Entry 1KD1 (X-ray diffraction, 3.00 A resolution); this record covers chains A and M of the 30 polymer chains in the assembly.

Chain A:
Molecule: 23S RRNA
Source organism: Haloarcula marismortui
Sequence (2922 nucleotides; numbered 2 to 2923; the number before each row is that of its first residue):
     2 UUGGCUACUAUGCCAGCUGGUGGAUUGCUCGGCUCAGGCGCUGAUGAAGG
    52 ACGUGCCAAGCUGCGAUAAGCCAUGGGGAGCCGCACGGAGGCGAAGAACC
   102 AUGGAUUUCCGAAUGAGAAUCUCUCUAACAAUUGCUUCGCGCAAUGAGGA
   152 ACCCCGAGAACUGAAACAUCUCAGUAUCGGGAGGAACAGAAAACGCAAUG
   202 UGAUGUCGUUAGUAACCGCGAGUGAACGCGAUACAGCCCAAACCGAAGCC
   252 CUCACGGGCAAUGUGGUGUCAGGGCUACCUCUCAUCAGCCGACCGUCUCG
   302 ACGAAGUCUCUUGGAACAGAGCGUGAUACAGGGUGACAACCCCGUACUCG
   352 AGACCAGUACGACGUGCGGUAGUGCCAGAGUAGCGGGGGUUGGAUAUCCC
   402 UCGCGAAUAACGCAGGCAUCGACUGCGAAGGCUAAACACAACCUGAGACC
   452 GAUAGUGAACAAGUAGUGUGAACGAACGCUGCAAAGUACCCUCAGAAGGG
   502 AGGCGAAAUAGAGCAUGAAAUCAGUUGGCGAUCGAGCGACAGGGCAUACA
   552 AGGUCCCUCGACGAAUGACCGACGCGCGAGCGUCCAGUAAGACUCACGGG
   602 AAGCCGAUGUUCUGUCGUACGUUUUGAAAAACGAGCCAGGGAGUGUGUCU
   652 GCAUGGCAAGUCUAACCGGAGUAUCCGGGGAGGCACAGGGAAACCGACAU
   702 GGCCGCAGGGCUUUGCCCGAGGGCCGCCGUCUUCAAGGGCGGGGAGCCAU
   752 GUGGACACGACCCGAAUCCGGACGAUCUACGCAUGGACAAGAUGAAGCGU
   802 GCCGAAAGGCACGUGGAAGUCUGUUAGAGUUGGUGUCCUACAAUACCCUC
   852 UCGUGAUCUAUGUGUAGGGGUGAAAGGCCCAUCGAGUCCGGCAACAGCUG
   902 GUUCCAAUCGAAACAUGUCGAAGCAUGACCUCCGCCGAGGUAGUCUGUGA
   952 GGUAGAGCGACCGAUUGGUGUGUCCGCCUCCGAGAGGAGUCGGCACACCU
  1002 GUCAAACUCCAAACUUACAGACGCCGUUUGACGCGGGGAUUCCGGUGCGC
  1052 GGGGUAAGCCUGUGUACCAGGAGGGGAACAACCCAGAGAUAGGUUAAGGU
  1102 CCCCAAGUGUGGAUUAAGUGUAAUCCUCUGAAGGUGGUCUCGAGCCCUAG
  1152 ACAGCCGGGAGGUGAGCUUAGAAGCAGCUACCCUCUAAGAAAAGCGUAAC
  1202 AGCUUACCGGCCGAGGUUUGAGGCGCCCAAAAUGAUCGGGACUCAAAUCC
  1252 ACCACCGAGACCUGUCCGUACCACUCAUACUGGUAAUCGAGUAGAUUGGC
  1302 GCUCUAAUUGGAUGGAAGUAGGGGUGAAAACUCCUAUGGACCGAUUAGUG
  1352 ACGAAAAUCCUGGCCAUAGUAGCAGCGAUAGUCGGGUGAGAACCCCGACG
  1402 GCCUAAUGGAUAAGGGUUCCUCAGCACUGCUGAUCAGCUGAGGGUUAGCC
  1452 GGUCCUAAGUCAUACCGCAACUCGACUAUGACGAAAUGGGAAACGGGUUA
  1502 AUAUUCCCGUGCCACUAUGCAGUGAAAGUUGACGCCCUGGGGUCGAUCAC
  1552 GCUGGGCAUUCGCCCAGUCGAACCGUCCAACUCCGUGGAAGCCGUAAUGG
  1602 CAGGAAGCGGACGAACGGCGGCAUAGGGAAACGUGAUUCAACCUGGGGCC
  1652 CAUGAAAAGACGAGCAUAGUGUCCGUACCGAGAACCGACACAGGUGUCCA
  1702 UGGCGGCGAAAGCCAAGGCCUGUCGGGAGCAACCAACGUUAGGGAAUUCG
  1752 GCAAGUUAGUCCCGUACCUUCGGAAGAAGGGAUGCCUGCUCCGGAACGGA
  1802 GCAGGUCGCAGUGACUCGGAAGCUCGGACUGUCUAGUAACAACAUAGGUG
  1852 ACCGCAAAUCCGCAAGGACUCGUACGGUCACUGAAUCCUGCCCAGUGCAG
  1902 GUAUCUGAACACCUCGUACAAGAGGACGAAGGACCUGUCAACGGCGGGGG
  1952 UAACUAUGACCCUCUUAAGGUAGCGUAGUACCUUGCCGCAUCAGUAGCGG
  2002 CUUGCAUGAAUGGAUUAACCAGAGCUUCACUGUCCCAACGUUGGGCCCGG
  2052 UGAACUGUACAUUCCAGUGCGGAGUCUGGAGACACCCAGGGGGAAGCGAA
  2102 GACCCUAUGGAGCUUUACUGCAGGCUGUCGCUGAGACGUGGUCGCCGAUG
  2152 UGCAGCAUAGGUAGGAGACACUACACAGGUACCCGCGCUAGCGGGCCACC
  2202 GAGUCAACAGUGAAAUACUACCCGUCGGUGACUGCGACUCUCACUCCGGG
  2252 AGGAGGACACCGAUAGCCGGGCAGUUUGACUGGGGCGGUACGCGCUCGAA
  2302 AAGAUAUCGAGCGCGCCCUAUGGCUAUCUCAGCCGGGACAGAGACCCGGC
  2352 GAAGAGUGCAAGAGCAAAAGAUAGCUUGACAGUGUUCUUCCCAACGAGGA
  2402 ACGCUGACGCGAAAGCGUGGUCUAGCGAACCAAUUAGCCUGCUUGAUGCG
  2452 GGCAAUUGAUGACAGAAAAGCUACCCUAGGGAUAACAGAGUCGUCACUCG
  2502 CAAGAGCACAUAUCGACCGAGUGGCUUGCUACCUCGAUGUCGGUUCCCUC
  2552 CAUCCUGCCCGUGCAGAAGCGGGCAAGGGUGAGGUUGUUCGCCUAUUAAA
  2602 GGAGGUCGUGAGCUGGGUUUAGACCGUCGUGAGACAGGUCGGCUGCUAUC
  2652 UACUGGGUGUGUAAUGGUGUCUGACAAGAACGACCGUAUAGUACGAGAGG
  2702 AACUACGGUUGGUGGCCACUGGUGUACCGGUUGUUCGAGAGAGCACGUGC
  2752 CGGGUAGCCACGCCACACGGGGUAAGAGCUGAACGCAUCUAAGCUCGAAA
  2802 CCCACUUGGAAAAGAGACACCGCCGAGGUCCCGCGUACAAGACGCGGUCG
  2852 AUAGACUCGGGGUGUGCGCGUCGAGGUAACGAGACGUUAAGCCCACGAGC
  2902 ACUAACAGACCAAAGCCAUCAU
Not modelled in the structure: 2-9, 126-127, 715, 971-998, 1560, 1952-1963, 2137-2236, 2339-2343, 2665-2666, 2915-2923
Differences from the reference sequence: conflict C560 (U3155 in 3377779)
Covalent attachments: spiramycin i (SPR) linked to A2103
Bound ions: Mg2+ site 1 near G28 (its only coordinating residue here); Na+ site 1: C40, G41; Na+ site 2: G56, A59, G61; Na+ site 3 near U108 (its only coordinating residue here); Mg2+ site 2 near U115 (its only coordinating residue here); Na+ site 4: C141, G142; Na+ site 5 near U146 (its only coordinating residue here); Mg2+ site 3: C162, U2276; K+ site 1: C162, U163, U172; Mg2+ site 4: A165, A167, C168; Na+ site 6: A165, A166; Mg2+ site 5: A166, G219; 61 more Na+ sites not listed; 99 more Mg2+ sites not listed; 1 more K+ sites not listed
Residues lining bound ligands: spiramycin i (SPR): C839, G2099, A2100, G2102, A2538, G2540, G2646

Chain M:
Protein: Ribosomal protein L15
Source organism: Haloarcula marismortui
Reference sequence: P12737 (RL15_HALMA); residues 1-164 here = UniProt positions 1-164
Amino-acid sequence (164 residues; numbered 1 to 164; the number before each row is that of its first residue):
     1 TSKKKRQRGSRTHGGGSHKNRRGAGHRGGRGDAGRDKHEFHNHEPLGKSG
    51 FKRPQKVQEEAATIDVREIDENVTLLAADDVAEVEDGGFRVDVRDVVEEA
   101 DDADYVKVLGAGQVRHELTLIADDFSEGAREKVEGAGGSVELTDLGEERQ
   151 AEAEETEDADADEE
Not modelled in the structure: 84-88, 151-164
Bound ions: Na+ site 1: Gly-14 (shared with A1296(A) of chain A); Na+ site 2: Ala-33, Glu-39; Na+ site 3: Asp-36 (shared with G2466(A) of chain A)

Chain A / chain M interface:
Pairs across the interface - 174 pairs, chain A then chain M:
  G164(A) with Arg-30(M), phosphate contact
  A165(A) with Gly-29(M), phosphate contact; Arg-30(M), hydrogen bond to the phosphate; Ala-33(M), phosphate contact
  A166(A) with Gly-25(M), base contact; Gly-28(M), base contact; Gly-29(M), base contact; Ala-33(M), sugar contact; Gly-34(M), hydrogen bond to the phosphate; His-38(M), base contact
  G196(A) with Lys-56(M), hydrogen bond to the sugar
  C197(A) with Lys-56(M), phosphate contact
  U214(A) with Gln-55(M), sugar contact
  A215(A) with Lys-52(M), salt bridge to the phosphate; Gln-55(M), hydrogen bond to the sugar
  A216(A) with Lys-52(M), salt bridge to the phosphate
  C220(A) with Lys-48(M), sugar contact
  G221(A) with Arg-35(M), phosphate contact; Leu-46(M), phosphate contact; Gly-47(M), hydrogen bond to the phosphate
  A222(A) with Asp-32(M), hydrogen bond to the phosphate; Arg-35(M), salt bridge to the phosphate
  G223(A) with Gly-31(M), phosphate contact; Asp-32(M), hydrogen bond to the phosphate
  G416(A) with Lys-56(M), phosphate contact
  G417(A) with Lys-56(M), salt bridge to the phosphate
  U623(A) with Arg-11(M), hydrogen bond to the phosphate
  U624(A) with His-18(M), salt bridge to the phosphate; Lys-19(M), hydrogen bond to the phosphate
  U625(A) with Lys-19(M), salt bridge to the phosphate
  G644(A) with Lys-4(M), sugar contact; Arg-8(M), salt bridge to the phosphate; Thr-12(M), base contact; His-13(M), hydrogen bond to the base; Arg-21(M), hydrogen bond to the base
  U645(A) with Lys-4(M), salt bridge to the phosphate
  C687(A) with Glu-99(M), base contact
  A688(A) with Asp-65(M), hydrogen bond to the base; Arg-67(M), salt bridge to the phosphate; Leu-109(M), base contact; Ala-111(M), base contact
  A692(A) with Gly-50(M), sugar contact; Phe-51(M), hydrogen bond to the sugar
  A693(A) with Phe-51(M), sugar contact; Arg-53(M), phosphate contact
  A694(A) with Arg-53(M), salt bridge to the phosphate
  G697(A) with Thr-63(M), base contact; Lys-107(M), salt bridge to the phosphate; Leu-109(M), base contact; Ser-126(M), phosphate contact; Glu-127(M), hydrogen bond to the phosphate
  A698(A) with Leu-109(M), phosphate contact; Gly-110(M), hydrogen bond to the phosphate; Ala-111(M), sugar contact; Ser-126(M), hydrogen bond to the phosphate; Gly-128(M), phosphate contact
  C699(A) with Gly-110(M), phosphate contact; Ala-111(M), phosphate contact; Gly-112(M), hydrogen bond to the phosphate; Lys-132(M), salt bridge to the phosphate
  A700(A) with Asp-70(M), hydrogen bond to the base; Glu-71(M), base contact; Gly-112(M), phosphate contact; Gln-113(M), hydrogen bond to the base; Val-114(M), base contact; Arg-115(M), base contact
  U701(A) with Gln-113(M), hydrogen bond to the phosphate; Arg-115(M), salt bridge to the phosphate
  G745(A) with Arg-67(M), base contact; Glu-71(M), hydrogen bond to the base
  U753(A) with Ser-2(M), phosphate contact
  G754(A) with Lys-3(M), hydrogen bond to the phosphate; Lys-4(M), salt bridge to the phosphate
  G755(A) with Lys-3(M), salt bridge to the phosphate
  C757(A) with Arg-27(M), phosphate contact; Gly-31(M), hydrogen bond to the phosphate
  A758(A) with Arg-27(M), salt bridge to the phosphate; Arg-30(M), phosphate contact; Gly-31(M), hydrogen bond to the phosphate
  C759(A) with Arg-30(M), salt bridge to the phosphate
  A761(A) with Arg-30(M), salt bridge to the phosphate
  C762(A) with Arg-21(M), hydrogen bond to the base
  C896(A) with Arg-30(M), hydrogen bond to the phosphate
  A897(A) with Gly-23(M), phosphate contact; Ala-24(M), hydrogen bond to the phosphate; Arg-30(M), salt bridge to the phosphate
  G898(A) with Arg-22(M), phosphate contact; Gly-23(M), hydrogen bond to the phosphate; Ala-24(M), hydrogen bond to the phosphate; Gly-25(M), hydrogen bond to the phosphate; His-26(M), phosphate contact
  C899(A) with Lys-19(M), phosphate contact; Arg-22(M), salt bridge to the phosphate
  U900(A) with Lys-19(M), salt bridge to the phosphate; Arg-22(M), salt bridge to the phosphate
  G901(A) with His-18(M), salt bridge to the phosphate; Lys-19(M), phosphate contact
  G902(A) with Arg-11(M), salt bridge to the phosphate; His-18(M), salt bridge to the phosphate
  U903(A) with Arg-11(M), salt bridge to the phosphate; Thr-12(M), base contact; His-13(M), sugar contact; His-18(M), base contact
  U904(A) with Gln-7(M), phosphate contact; Arg-8(M), hydrogen bond to the base; Gly-9(M), hydrogen bond to the phosphate; Ser-10(M), hydrogen bond to the phosphate; Arg-11(M), hydrogen bond to the phosphate
  C905(A) with Lys-5(M), hydrogen bond to the base; Arg-6(M), base contact; Arg-8(M), sugar contact
  C906(A) with Arg-6(M), base contact
  G918(A) with His-38(M), hydrogen bond to the base; Phe-40(M), sugar contact
  U919(A) with Lys-37(M), hydrogen bond to the phosphate; His-38(M), base contact
  C920(A) with Lys-37(M), salt bridge to the phosphate
  G924(A) with Gly-25(M), hydrogen bond to the sugar; His-38(M), base contact
  C925(A) with Gly-25(M), phosphate contact; His-26(M), salt bridge to the phosphate; Gly-28(M), sugar contact; His-38(M), base contact; Glu-39(M), hydrogen bond to the sugar
  A926(A) with His-38(M), sugar contact; Glu-39(M), sugar contact; His-41(M), hydrogen bond to the base
  U927(A) with His-41(M), hydrogen bond to the sugar; Asn-42(M), sugar contact
  G1039(A) with Lys-3(M), sugar contact
  U1041(A) with Gly-14(M), sugar contact; Gly-16(M), phosphate contact
  U1042(A) with Gly-16(M), phosphate contact; Ser-17(M), hydrogen bond to the phosphate; Asn-20(M), hydrogen bond to the phosphate
  A1294(A) with Gly-16(M), phosphate contact
  G1295(A) with Thr-12(M), hydrogen bond to the phosphate; Gly-14(M), hydrogen bond to the phosphate; Gly-15(M), hydrogen bond to the phosphate; Gly-16(M), hydrogen bond to the phosphate
  A1296(A) with Lys-3(M), salt bridge to the phosphate
  U1297(A) with Lys-3(M), salt bridge to the phosphate
  U1298(A) with Arg-6(M), hydrogen bond to the base
  G1299(A) with Arg-6(M), hydrogen bond to the base
  G1300(A) with Thr-1(M), hydrogen bond to the base
  C1301(A) with Lys-5(M), base contact
  G1302(A) with Lys-5(M), hydrogen bond to the base
  C1353(A) with Lys-5(M), hydrogen bond to the base
  G1354(A) with Lys-5(M), hydrogen bond to the base; Arg-8(M), salt bridge to the phosphate
  C2396(A) with Phe-40(M), sugar contact
  A2430(A) with Leu-46(M), sugar contact; Gly-47(M), hydrogen bond to the sugar
  C2431(A) with Gly-47(M), phosphate contact; Lys-48(M), hydrogen bond to the phosphate
  C2432(A) with Lys-48(M), salt bridge to the phosphate
  U2441(A) with Phe-51(M), sugar contact; Arg-53(M), hydrogen bond to the phosphate
  G2442(A) with Arg-53(M), salt bridge to the phosphate; Pro-54(M), sugar contact; Val-57(M), phosphate contact
  C2443(A) with Pro-54(M), base contact; Lys-56(M), hydrogen bond to the phosphate; Val-57(M), sugar contact
  U2444(A) with Lys-56(M), salt bridge to the phosphate
  G2452(A) with Phe-51(M), sugar contact
  G2453(A) with Gly-50(M), hydrogen bond to the phosphate; Phe-51(M), sugar contact
  C2454(A) with Ser-49(M), phosphate contact; Gly-50(M), hydrogen bond to the phosphate
  A2465(A) with Phe-40(M), base contact
  G2466(A) with Lys-37(M), salt bridge to the phosphate
  A2467(A) with Lys-37(M), salt bridge to the phosphate
  A2483(A) with Lys-19(M), base contact
Other interface residues (no listed pair), chain A (90 interface residues in all): A226, C696, A907, A1040, C2440
Other interface residues (no listed pair), chain M (74 interface residues in all): Asp-36, Phe-125, Ala-129

Summary:
The interface between chain A and chain M involves 90 residues on one side and 74 on the other, with 59
hydrogen bonds and 36 salt bridges. Polar contacts include G644(A)/His-13(M), G644(A)/Arg-21(M) and
A688(A)/Asp-65(M). Spiramycin i is covalently linked to A2103(A).
Here chain A is 23S RRNA and chain M is Ribosomal protein L15, both from Haloarcula marismortui. Entry 1KD1
(Co-crystal Structure of Spiramycin bound to the 50S Ribosomal Subunit of Haloarcula marismortui) was
determined by X-ray diffraction (same publication as 1K8A, 1K9M and 1M1K).
